4Q4W - chains 1 and 4 of the 4 polymer chains in the assembly; structure by X-ray diffraction, 1.40 A resolution.

== Chain 1 ==
Protein: Coxsackievirus capsid protein VP1
Organism: Coxsackievirus A24
UniProt: V9VEF3 (V9VEF3_9ENTO); residues 1-305 here correspond to UniProt positions 581-885 (UniProt number = residue number + 580)
Chain sequence (305 residues; row label = number of the first residue in the row):
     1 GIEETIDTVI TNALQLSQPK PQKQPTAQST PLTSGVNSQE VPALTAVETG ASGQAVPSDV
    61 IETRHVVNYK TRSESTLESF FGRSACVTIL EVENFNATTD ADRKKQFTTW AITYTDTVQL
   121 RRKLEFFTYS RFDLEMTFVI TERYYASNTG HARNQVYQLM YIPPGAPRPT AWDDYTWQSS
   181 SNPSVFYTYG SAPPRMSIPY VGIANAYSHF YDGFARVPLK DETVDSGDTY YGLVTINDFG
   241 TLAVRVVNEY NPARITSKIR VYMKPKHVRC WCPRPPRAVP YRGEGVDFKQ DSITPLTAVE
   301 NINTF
Disordered / not traced: 1-24
Ion coordination: Ca2+ site 1: T26, A27, S29, N68; Ca2+ site 2: T33, S34, S58, I61; Ca2+ site 3: L44 (shared with K63(4), A65(4) of chain 4)
Ligand contacts:
  - hexane-1,6-diol (HEZ), molecule 1: T88, I89, D116, T117, D174, Y175, Q178
  - hexane-1,6-diol (HEZ), molecule 2: N154, T188, Y189, G190, S191
  - hexane-1,6-diol (HEZ), molecule 3: Y230, V234, T235, E284

== Chain 4 ==
Protein: Coxsackievirus capsid protein VP4
Organism: Coxsackievirus A24
UniProt: V9VEF3 (V9VEF3_9ENTO); residues 1-69 here = UniProt positions 1-69
Chain sequence (69 residues; each row starts with the number of its first residue):
     1 MGAQVSSQKV GAHENTNVAT GGSTVNYTTI NYYKDSASNA ASKLDFSQDP SKFTEPVKDI
    61 MIKTAPALN
Disordered / not traced: 1, 14-24
Ion coordination: Ca2+: K63, A65 (shared with L44(1) of chain 1)

== Interface between chain 1 and chain 4 ==
Residue-residue contacts (38; chain 1 residue first):
  P25(1) with F46(4), hydrophobic
  E40(1) with T64(4)
  V41(1) with K63(4); T64(4), hydrogen bond (backbone-backbone)
  P42(1) with K63(4)
  T45(1) with A67(4)
  A46(1) with A67(4); L68(4), hydrophobic
  T49(1) with V57(4); M61(4)
  G50(1) with P56(4)
  A51(1) with T54(4)
  S52(1) with T54(4), hydrogen bond (backbone-backbone)
  Q54(1) with T54(4), hydrogen bond (side chain-backbone); E55(4)
  D59(1) with K63(4), salt bridge
  T71(1) with F46(4)
  R72(1) with Q48(4)
  S73(1) with K9(4); L44(4); F46(4)
  T76(1) with D45(4)
  E78(1) with A41(4); S42(4), hydrogen bond (side chain-backbone)
  S79(1) with L44(4)
  D133(1) with A37(4)
  S197(1) with A37(4), hydrogen bond (side chain-backbone); S38(4)
  P199(1) with A37(4), hydrophobic
  K266(1) with A37(4), hydrogen bond (side chain-backbone); S38(4); N39(4), hydrogen bond (side chain-backbone)
  H267(1) with S36(4); A37(4); N39(4), hydrogen bond (side chain-backbone); A40(4), hydrogen bond (side chain-backbone); S42(4)
  P273(1) with F53(4)
Other interface residues (no listed pair), chain 1 (29 interface residues in all): Q39, L44, A55, V56, I198

== Summary ==
Chain 1 and chain 4 form an interface of 29 and 22 residues respectively; the contacts include 9 hydrogen
bonds and 1 salt bridge. Polar pairs include D59(1)-K63(4), Q54(1)-T54(4) and E78(1)-S42(4). Bound to chain 1:
3 copies of hexane-1,6-diol.
Here chain 1 is Coxsackievirus capsid protein VP1 and chain 4 is Coxsackievirus capsid protein VP4, both from
Coxsackievirus A24. Entry 4Q4W (High-resolution crystal structure of Coxsackievirus A24v) was determined by
X-ray diffraction (same publication as 4Q4V, 4Q4X and 4Q4Y).
